7P2Y - chains d and p of the 22 polymer chains in the assembly; structure by electron microscopy, 3.10 A resolution.

# Chain d
Molecule: ATP synthase subunit delta
Organism: Acinetobacter baumannii (strain ATCC 17978 / CIP 53.77 / LMG 1025 / NCDC KC755 / 5377)
UniProtKB: A3M141 (ATPD_ACIBT); residue numbers follow UniProt; this construct covers 1-178
Chain sequence (178 residues; row label = number of the first residue in the row):
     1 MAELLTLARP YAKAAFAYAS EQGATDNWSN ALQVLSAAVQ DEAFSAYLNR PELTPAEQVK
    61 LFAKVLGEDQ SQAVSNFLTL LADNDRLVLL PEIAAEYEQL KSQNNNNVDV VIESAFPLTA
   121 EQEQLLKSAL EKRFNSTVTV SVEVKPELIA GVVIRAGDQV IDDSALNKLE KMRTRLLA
Not modelled in the structure: 1-2, 177-178

# Chain p
Molecule: ATP synthase subunit b
Organism: Acinetobacter baumannii (strain ATCC 17978 / CIP 53.77 / LMG 1025 / NCDC KC755 / 5377)
UniProtKB: A3M140 (ATPF_ACIBT); residues 1-156 here = UniProt positions 1-156
Chain sequence (156 residues; each row starts with the number of its first residue):
     1 MNINLTLIGQ AIAFAFFVAF CMKFVWPPLI NAISERQRKI ADGLNAAEKA KADLADAQAQ
    61 VKQELDAAKA QAAQLIEQAN RRAAQLIEEA RTQAAAEGER IRQQAKEAVD QEINSAREEL
   121 RQQVAALAVT GAEKILNQQV DAEAHNAMLS QLAAKL
Not modelled in the structure: 1

# Interface between chain d and chain p
Residue-residue contacts (25):
  Ser-114(d) / His-145(p)
  Phe-116(d) / Asp-141(p)
  Phe-116(d) / Ala-142(p)  hydrophobic
  Phe-116(d) / His-145(p)
  Leu-118(d) / His-145(p)
  Gln-122(d) / Asn-146(p)
  Gln-122(d) / Leu-149(p)
  Leu-125(d) / Ala-153(p)  hydrophobic
  Leu-130(d) / Leu-156(p)  hydrophobic
  Ile-149(d) / Leu-136(p)
  Ile-149(d) / Asn-137(p)
  Ala-150(d) / Met-148(p)  hydrophobic
  Gly-151(d) / His-145(p)  hydrogen bond (backbone-side chain)
  Gly-151(d) / Met-148(p)
  Val-152(d) / His-145(p)
  Val-152(d) / Leu-152(p)  hydrophobic
  Asp-163(d) / Leu-152(p)
  Lys-168(d) / Glu-133(p)
  Lys-168(d) / Leu-136(p)
  Lys-171(d) / Val-129(p)
  Lys-171(d) / Ala-132(p)
  Met-172(d) / Val-129(p)  hydrophobic
  Arg-175(d) / Ala-125(p)
  Leu-176(d) / Gln-122(p)
  Leu-176(d) / Ala-125(p)  hydrophobic
Interface residues without a listed pair, chain d (18 interface residues in all): Ala-115, Ala-129
Interface residues without a listed pair, chain p (17 interface residues in all): Arg-121

# Overview
18 residues of chain d and 17 residues of chain p are in contact, with 1 hydrogen bond. The hydrogen-bonded
pair is Gly-151(d)/His-145(p).
Chain d is ATP synthase subunit delta and chain p is ATP synthase subunit b, both from Acinetobacter baumannii
(strain ATCC 17978 / CIP 53.77 / LMG 1025 / NCDC KC755 / 5377); the structure, F1Fo-ATP synthase from
Acinetobacter baumannii (state 1), was determined by electron microscopy, deposited together with 7P3N and
7P3W.
